7B24 - chains A and dd of the 8 polymer chains in the assembly; structure by X-ray diffraction, 2.05 A resolution.

== Chain A (and dd) ==
Protein: DtxR family iron (Metal) dependent repressor
Organism: Saccharopolyspora erythraea (strain ATCC 11635 / DSM 40517 / JCM 4748 / NBRC 13426 / NCIMB 8594 / NRRL 2338)
Notes: chain dd of this document is another copy of the same molecule, construct and numbering; everything in this record applies to it too
Reference sequence: A0A2A9J1W2 (A0A2A9J1W2_SACEN); residues 1-231 here = UniProt positions 1-231
Chain sequence (233 residues; numbered -1 to 231; the number before each row is that of its first residue; numbers below 1 keep their minus sign (Gly-1 is residue -1)):
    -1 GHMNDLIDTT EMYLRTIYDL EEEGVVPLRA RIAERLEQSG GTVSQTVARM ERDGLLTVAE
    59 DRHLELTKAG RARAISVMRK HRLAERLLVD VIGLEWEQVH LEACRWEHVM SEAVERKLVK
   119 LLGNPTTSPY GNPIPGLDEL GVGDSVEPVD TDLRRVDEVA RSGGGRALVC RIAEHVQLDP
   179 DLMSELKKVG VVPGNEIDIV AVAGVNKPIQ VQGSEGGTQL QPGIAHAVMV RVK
Unresolved in the structure: -1 to 1, 144-231 (chain dd: -1 to 148)
Construct notes: expression tag (-1 to 0); engineered mutation Gly39 (Pro in A0A2A9J1W2)
Ion coordination: Co2+ site 1: Met10, Cys102, Glu105, His106; Co2+ site 2: His79, Glu83, His98 (shared with Glu172(dd), Gln175(dd) of chain dd)

== Chain A / chain dd interface ==
Residue-residue contacts - 40 pairs, chain A then chain dd:
  Arg13(A) - Glu172(dd)
  Asp17(A) - Glu172(dd)
  Glu20(A) - Arg153(dd)  hydrogen bond (backbone-side chain)
  Glu21(A) - Arg153(dd)  hydrogen bond (backbone-side chain)
  Glu21(A) - Ala171(dd)
  Glu21(A) - His173(dd)
  Glu21(A) - His224(dd)  hydrogen bond (backbone-side chain)
  Glu21(A) - Ala225(dd)
  Gly22(A) - Arg153(dd)
  Arg33(A) - His173(dd)
  Met76(A) - Glu172(dd)
  His79(A) - Glu172(dd)  salt bridge
  Arg80(A) - Glu172(dd)  salt bridge
  Glu83(A) - Glu172(dd)
  Glu83(A) - Gln175(dd)
  Trp94(A) - Ile170(dd)  hydrophobic
  Trp94(A) - Met181(dd)
  Trp94(A) - Lys185(dd)
  Trp94(A) - Val190(dd)  hydrophobic
  Glu95(A) - Pro178(dd)
  Glu95(A) - Met181(dd)
  Glu95(A) - Ser182(dd)
  His98(A) - Glu172(dd)  salt bridge
  His98(A) - Gln175(dd)  hydrogen bond
  His98(A) - Leu176(dd)
  Pro127(A) - Pro191(dd)
  Tyr128(A) - Cys168(dd)
  Tyr128(A) - Arg169(dd)
  Tyr128(A) - Ile170(dd)  hydrogen bond (backbone-backbone)
  Tyr128(A) - Gln175(dd)
  Tyr128(A) - Met181(dd)  hydrophobic
  Tyr128(A) - Pro191(dd)
  Gly129(A) - Cys168(dd)
  Gly129(A) - Arg169(dd)
  Gly129(A) - Pro191(dd)
  Asn130(A) - Arg169(dd)
  Asn130(A) - Ile170(dd)  hydrogen bond (side chain-backbone)
  Asn130(A) - Glu172(dd)
  Asn130(A) - Gln175(dd)
  Pro131(A) - Arg169(dd)
Other interface residues (no listed pair), chain A (19 interface residues in all): Val23

== Overview ==
Chain A and chain dd form an interface of 19 and 17 residues respectively, with 6 hydrogen bonds and 3 salt
bridges. Polar contacts include His79(A)-Glu172(dd), Arg80(A)-Glu172(dd) and His98(A)-Glu172(dd). Met10(A),
Cys102(A), Glu105(A) and His106(A) form the Co2+ site 1.
Chain A and chain dd are both DtxR family iron (Metal) dependent repressor (Saccharopolyspora erythraea
(strain ATCC 11635 / DSM 40517 / JCM 4748 / NBRC 13426 / NCIMB 8594 / NRRL 2338)); the structure, DtxR-like
iron-dependent regulator IdeR (P39G variant) complexed with cobalt and its consensus DNA-binding sequence, was
determined by X-ray diffraction, deposited together with 7B1V, 7B1Y, 7B20, 7B23 and 7B25.
